PDB entry 8TPJ | electron microscopy, 2.10 A resolution | chains C and I of the 20 polymer chains in the assembly

Chain C:
Protein: Phycobilisome 7.8 kDa linker polypeptide, allophycocyanin-associated, core
Organism: Synechocystis sp. PCC 6803
UniProt: Q02925 (PYC1_SYNY4); residue numbers follow UniProt; this construct covers 1-67
Sequence (67 residues; row label = number of the first residue in the row):
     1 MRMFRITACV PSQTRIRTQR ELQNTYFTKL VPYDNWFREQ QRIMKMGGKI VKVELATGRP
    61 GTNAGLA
Ligand contacts:
  - phycocyanobilin (CYC), molecule 1: Arg-2, Phe-4, Tyr-33, Trp-36, Phe-37, Gln-40, Gln-41, Met-44
  - phycocyanobilin (CYC), molecule 2: Ser-12, Arg-17, Gln-19, Arg-20, Glu-21, Leu-22, Thr-25

Chain I:
Protein: Allophycocyanin beta chain
Organism: Synechocystis sp. PCC 6803
UniProt: Q01952 (APCB_SYNY3); numbering as in UniProt (aligned over 1-161)
Sequence (161 residues; numbered 1 to 161; the number before each row is that of its first residue):
     1 MQDAITAVIN SADVQGKYLD GAAMDKLKSY FASGELRVRA ASVISANAAT IVKEAVAKSL
    61 LYSDVTRPGG NMYTTRRYAA CIRDLDYYLR YATYAMLAGD ASILDERVLN GLKETYNSLG
   121 VPISSTVQAI QAIKEVTASL VGADAGKEMG VYLDYICSGL S
Modified / non-standard residues: Asn-71 (N-methyl asparagine; MEN)
UniProt features mapped onto this chain:
  - binding site ((2R,3E)-phycocyanobilin): Cys-81
  - modified residue: Asn-71 (N4-methylasparagine)
Covalently attached groups: phycocyanobilin (CYC) linked to Cys-81
Ligand contacts:
  - phycocyanobilin (CYC), molecule 1: Leu-60, Val-65, Asn-71, Met-72, Arg-76, Arg-77, Ala-80, Arg-83, Asp-84, Leu-85, Tyr-87, Tyr-88, Tyr-91, Arg-107, Val-108, Leu-112, Thr-115, Tyr-116, Leu-119, Val-121, Pro-122, Ser-125, Thr-126, Ala-129
  - phycocyanobilin (CYC), molecule 2: Leu-61, Tyr-62, Thr-66, Tyr-73, Thr-74, Thr-75, Tyr-78

How chain C and chain I interact:
Pairs across the interface - 40 pairs, chain C then chain I:
  Arg-2(C) with Arg-76(I)
  Phe-4(C) with Leu-119(I), hydrophobic
  Tyr-33(C) with Leu-119(I), hydrophobic
  Trp-36(C) with Thr-115(I), hydrogen bond
  Phe-37(C) with Arg-83(I); Asp-84(I); Tyr-87(I)
  Gln-40(C) with Asn-110(I), hydrogen bond (side chain-backbone); Gly-111(I); Leu-112(I); Thr-115(I)
  Gln-41(C) with Tyr-87(I); Tyr-91(I); Arg-107(I)
  Met-44(C) with Glu-106(I); Arg-107(I); Asn-110(I)
  Lys-45(C) with Tyr-91(I); Arg-107(I)
  Gly-48(C) with Asn-110(I), hydrogen bond (backbone-side chain)
  Lys-49(C) with Asn-110(I)
  Ile-50(C) with Asn-110(I), hydrogen bond (backbone-side chain); Gly-111(I)
  Lys-52(C) with Glu-114(I)
  Val-53(C) with Glu-114(I), hydrogen bond (backbone-side chain); Thr-115(I); Ser-118(I), hydrogen bond (backbone-side chain)
  Glu-54(C) with Ser-118(I)
  Leu-55(C) with Ser-118(I)
  Pro-60(C) with Ser-118(I); Leu-119(I); Gly-120(I)
  Gly-61(C) with Arg-77(I)
  Thr-62(C) with Arg-76(I), hydrogen bond (backbone-side chain); Arg-77(I), hydrogen bond (backbone-side chain)
  Asn-63(C) with Tyr-73(I); Thr-74(I); Arg-76(I), hydrogen bond (backbone-side chain); Arg-77(I), hydrogen bond
  Leu-66(C) with Arg-76(I)
Interface residues without a listed pair, chain C (22 interface residues in all): Val-51
Interface residues without a listed pair, chain I (19 interface residues in all): Val-108

In short:
22 residues of chain C and 19 residues of chain I are in contact; the contacts include 10 hydrogen bonds.
Polar contacts include Trp-36(C)/Thr-115(I), Gln-40(C)/Asn-110(I) and Gly-48(C)/Asn-110(I). Ligands of chain
C: phycocyanobilin. Ligands of chain I: phycocyanobilin. Covalently linked phycocyanobilin: at Cys-81(I).
Chain C is Phycobilisome 7.8 kDa linker polypeptide, allophycocyanin-associated, core and chain I is
Allophycocyanin beta chain, both from Synechocystis sp. PCC 6803; the structure, Top cylinder bound to OCP
from high-resolution phycobilisome quenched by OCP (local refinement), was determined by electron microscopy
(same publication as 8TO2).
